Entry 6JKF (X-ray diffraction, 1.99 A resolution); this record covers chains A and B.

[Chain A (and B)]
Molecule: Chitinase
Source organism: Serratia marcescens
Notes: chain B of this document is another copy of the same molecule, construct and numbering; everything in this record applies to it too
UniProtKB: Q54276 (Q54276_SERMA); residues 3-499 here = UniProt positions 3-499
Chain sequence (497 residues; each row starts with the number of its first residue):
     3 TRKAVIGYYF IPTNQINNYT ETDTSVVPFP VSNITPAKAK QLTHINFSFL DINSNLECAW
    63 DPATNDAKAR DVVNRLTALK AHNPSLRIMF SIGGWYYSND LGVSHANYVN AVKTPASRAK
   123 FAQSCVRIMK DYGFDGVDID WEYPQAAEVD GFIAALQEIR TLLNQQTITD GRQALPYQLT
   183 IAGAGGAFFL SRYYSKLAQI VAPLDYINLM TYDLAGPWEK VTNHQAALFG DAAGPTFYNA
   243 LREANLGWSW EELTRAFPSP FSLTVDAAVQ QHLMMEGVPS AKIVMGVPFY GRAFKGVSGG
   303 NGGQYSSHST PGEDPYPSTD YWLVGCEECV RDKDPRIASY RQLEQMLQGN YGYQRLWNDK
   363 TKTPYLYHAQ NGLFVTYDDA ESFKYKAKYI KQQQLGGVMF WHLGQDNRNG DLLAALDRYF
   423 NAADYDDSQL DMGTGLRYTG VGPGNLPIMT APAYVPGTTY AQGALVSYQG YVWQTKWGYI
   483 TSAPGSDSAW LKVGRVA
Unresolved in the structure: 499 (chain B: fully traced)
Cystine bridges: Cys328-Cys331

[How chain A and chain B interact]
Contacting residue pairs - 51 pairs, chain A then chain B:
  Trp97(A) - Tyr481(B)
  Asp102(A) - Thr483(B)  hydrogen bond
  Leu103(A) - Gly459(B)
  Leu103(A) - Thr461(B)
  Leu103(A) - Thr483(B)
  Gln147(A) - Ser484(B)
  Gln147(A) - Ser488(B)  hydrogen bond
  Ala148(A) - Ser488(B)
  Phe190(A) - Trp479(B)
  Ser193(A) - Trp479(B)
  Ser193(A) - Ser490(B)  hydrogen bond (backbone-side chain)
  Arg194(A) - Thr483(B)
  Arg194(A) - Asp489(B)
  Tyr240(A) - Glu253(B)  hydrogen bond
  Tyr240(A) - Trp479(B)  hydrophobic
  Ala242(A) - Trp479(B)  hydrophobic
  Arg244(A) - Trp252(B)  hydrogen bond (backbone-backbone)
  Arg244(A) - Glu253(B)  salt bridge
  Glu245(A) - Ser251(B)  hydrogen bond
  Glu245(A) - Trp252(B)  hydrogen bond (side chain-backbone)
  Glu245(A) - Glu253(B)  hydrogen bond (side chain-backbone)
  Glu245(A) - Lys478(B)  salt bridge
  Glu245(A) - Ser490(B)  hydrogen bond (backbone-side chain)
  Ala246(A) - Ser490(B)
  Ser251(A) - Glu245(B)  hydrogen bond
  Trp252(A) - Arg244(B)  hydrogen bond (backbone-backbone)
  Trp252(A) - Glu245(B)  hydrogen bond (backbone-side chain)
  Trp252(A) - Trp252(B)
  Trp252(A) - Leu255(B)
  Trp252(A) - Thr256(B)  hydrogen bond
  Glu253(A) - Tyr240(B)  hydrogen bond
  Glu253(A) - Arg244(B)  salt bridge
  Glu253(A) - Glu245(B)  hydrogen bond (backbone-side chain)
  Leu255(A) - Trp252(B)
  Thr256(A) - Trp252(B)  hydrogen bond
  Gly459(A) - Leu103(B)
  Thr461(A) - Leu103(B)
  Lys478(A) - Glu245(B)  salt bridge
  Trp479(A) - Phe190(B)  hydrophobic
  Trp479(A) - Tyr240(B)  hydrophobic
  Trp479(A) - Ala242(B)  hydrophobic
  Tyr481(A) - Trp97(B)
  Thr483(A) - Asp102(B)  hydrogen bond
  Thr483(A) - Leu103(B)
  Thr483(A) - Arg194(B)
  Ser484(A) - Gln147(B)
  Ser488(A) - Gln147(B)  hydrogen bond
  Asp489(A) - Arg194(B)
  Ser490(A) - Ser193(B)
  Ser490(A) - Glu245(B)  hydrogen bond (side chain-backbone)
  Ser490(A) - Ala246(B)
Also at the interface, not in a pair above, chain A (32 interface residues in all): Phe191, Asn247, Gly249, Trp250
Also at the interface, not in a pair above, chain B (31 interface residues in all): Ala148, Asn247, Gly249, Trp250

[In short]
The interface between chain A and chain B involves 32 residues on one side and 31 on the other; the contacts
include 19 hydrogen bonds and 4 salt bridges. Among the polar pairs are Arg244(A)-Glu253(B),
Glu245(A)-Lys478(B) and Asp102(A)-Thr483(B).
Chain A and chain B are both Chitinase (Serratia marcescens); the structure, Crystal structure of Serratia
marcescens Chitinase B complexed with compound 2-8-s2, was determined by X-ray diffraction together with 6JMN
and 6JK9 from the same study.
